PDB entry 8P43 | X-ray diffraction, 2.43 A resolution | chains A and B of the 3 polymer chains in the assembly

# Chain A
Name: H-2 class I histocompatibility antigen, Qa-1b
Organism: Mus musculus
Amino-acid sequence (277 residues; numbered 1 to 277; the number before each row is that of its first residue):
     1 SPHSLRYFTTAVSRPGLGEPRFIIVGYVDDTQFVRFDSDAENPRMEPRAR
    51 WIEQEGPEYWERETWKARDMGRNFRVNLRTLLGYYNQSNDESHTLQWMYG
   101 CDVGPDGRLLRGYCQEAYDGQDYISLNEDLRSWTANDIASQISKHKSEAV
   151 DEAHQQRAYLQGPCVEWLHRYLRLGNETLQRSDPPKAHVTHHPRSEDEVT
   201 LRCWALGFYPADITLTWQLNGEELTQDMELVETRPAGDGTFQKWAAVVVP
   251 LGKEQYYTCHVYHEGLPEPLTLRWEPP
Disulfides: C101-C164, C203-C259
Bound ions: Ni2+ site 1: H145, E177, H260; Ni2+ site 2: H154 (shared with H13(B) of chain B); Ni2+ site 3 near H192 (its only coordinating residue here); Ni2+ site 4: D197 (shared with H34(B) of chain B)

# Chain B
Name: Beta-2-microglobulin
Organism: Mus musculus
Reference sequence: P01887 (B2MG_MOUSE); residues 1-99 here correspond to UniProt positions 21-119 (UniProt number = residue number + 20)
Amino-acid sequence (100 residues; row label = number of the first residue in the row; numbering starts at 0):
     0 MIQKTPQIQVYSRHPPENGKPNILNCYVTQFHPPHIEIQMLKNGKKIPKV
    50 EMSDMSFSKDWSFYILAHTEFTPTETDTYACRVKHDSMAEPKTVYWDRDM
Disulfides: C25-C80
Sequence notes: initiating methionine (0); conflict D85 (Ala105 in P01887)
Bound ions: Ni2+ site 1: H13 (shared with H154(A) of chain A); Ni2+ site 2: H34 (shared with D197(A) of chain A)

# Chain A / chain B interface
Pairs across the interface (56):
  F8(A) - S55(B)
  F8(A) - F56(B)
  T9(A) - F56(B)
  T10(A) - F56(B)
  T10(A) - F62(B)
  V12(A) - P33(B)  hydrophobic
  I23(A) - M54(B)
  V25(A) - D53(B)
  V25(A) - M54(B)
  V25(A) - S55(B)
  Y27(A) - S55(B)
  Y27(A) - Y63(B)  hydrogen bond
  Q32(A) - D53(B)  hydrogen bond
  R35(A) - D53(B)  salt bridge
  R48(A) - D53(B)
  S92(A) - M0(B)
  T94(A) - P33(B)
  Q96(A) - F56(B)
  Q96(A) - W60(B)  hydrogen bond (side chain-backbone)
  Q96(A) - F62(B)
  W97(A) - F56(B)
  Q115(A) - W60(B)
  E116(A) - W60(B)
  A117(A) - W60(B)  hydrophobic
  D119(A) - M0(B)
  D119(A) - H31(B)  hydrogen bond (backbone-side chain)
  G120(A) - H31(B)
  G120(A) - W60(B)
  Q121(A) - I1(B)
  D122(A) - W60(B)  hydrogen bond
  T190(A) - D98(B)
  R202(A) - D98(B)
  R202(A) - M99(B)  hydrogen bond (side chain-backbone)
  W204(A) - D98(B)
  W204(A) - M99(B)  hydrophobic
  V231(A) - Q8(B)
  E232(A) - Q8(B)  hydrogen bond (backbone-side chain)
  E232(A) - T28(B)  hydrogen bond
  E232(A) - Q29(B)
  T233(A) - Y26(B)
  R234(A) - Q8(B)  hydrogen bond
  R234(A) - Y10(B)
  R234(A) - Y26(B)
  R234(A) - M99(B)
  P235(A) - Y10(B)  hydrogen bond (backbone-side chain)
  P235(A) - N24(B)
  P235(A) - Y26(B)
  P235(A) - L65(B)  hydrophobic
  A236(A) - R12(B)  hydrogen bond (backbone-side chain)
  A236(A) - N24(B)  hydrogen bond (backbone-side chain)
  G237(A) - R12(B)  hydrogen bond (backbone-side chain)
  D238(A) - R12(B)
  Q242(A) - Y10(B)
  Q242(A) - S11(B)
  Q242(A) - R12(B)  hydrogen bond (side chain-backbone)
  W244(A) - M99(B)
Interface residues without a listed pair, chain A (36 interface residues in all): H93, M98
Interface residues without a listed pair, chain B (24 interface residues in all): H13, D59

# In short
36 residues of chain A and 24 residues of chain B are in contact; the contacts include 14 hydrogen bonds and 1
salt bridge. Among the polar pairs are R35(A)-D53(B), Y27(A)-Y63(B) and Q32(A)-D53(B). The Ni2+ site 1 is
built by H145(A), E177(A) and H260(A).
Chain A is H-2 class I histocompatibility antigen, Qa-1b and chain B is Beta-2-microglobulin, both from Mus
musculus; the structure, Structure of the MHC class Ib molecule Qa-1b in complex with Q001 peptide, was
determined by X-ray diffraction.
